Entry 6JCZ (electron microscopy, 3.35 A resolution); this record covers chains G and H of the 12 polymer chains in the assembly.

[Chain G (and H)]
Protein: Putative ketol-acid reductoisomerase 2
From: Saccharolobus solfataricus (strain ATCC 35092 / DSM 1617 / JCM 11322 / P2)
Notes: EC 1.1.1.86; chain H of this document is another copy of the same molecule, construct and numbering; everything in this record applies to it too
Reference sequence: Q97YJ9 (ILVC2_SACS2); residues 1-333 here = UniProt positions 1-333
Amino-acid sequence (333 residues; row label = number of the first residue in the row):
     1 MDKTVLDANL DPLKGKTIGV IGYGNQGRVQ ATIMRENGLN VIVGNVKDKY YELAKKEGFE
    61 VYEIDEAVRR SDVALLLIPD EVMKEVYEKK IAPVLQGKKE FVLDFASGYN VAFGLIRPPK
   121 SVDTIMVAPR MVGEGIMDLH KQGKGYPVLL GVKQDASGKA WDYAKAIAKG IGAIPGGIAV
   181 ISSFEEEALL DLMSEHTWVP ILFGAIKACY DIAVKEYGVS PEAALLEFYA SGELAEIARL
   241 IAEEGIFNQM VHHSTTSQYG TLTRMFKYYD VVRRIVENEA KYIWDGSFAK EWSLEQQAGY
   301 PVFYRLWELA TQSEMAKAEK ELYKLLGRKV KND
Not modelled in the structure: 1, 332-333 (chain H: 1-2, 332-333)
Bound ions: Mg2+: Asp191, Glu195 (together with cyclopropane-1,1-dicarboxylic acid)
Ligand contacts:
  - cyclopropane-1,1-dicarboxylic acid (9TY), molecule 1: Arg130, Asp191, Glu195
  - cyclopropane-1,1-dicarboxylic acid (9TY), molecule 2: Glu227, Ser254, Ser257
  - NADPH (NDP; NADPH dihydro-nicotinamide-adenine-dinucleotide phosphate): Gly22, Tyr23, Gly24, Asn25, Gln26, Asn45, Val46, Asp48, Tyr50, Leu77, Ile78, Pro79, Val82, Ala106, Met131, Val132

[Chain G / chain H interface]
Pairs across the interface (167; chain G residue first):
  Lys3(G) - Ser220(H)
  Thr4(G) - Leu325(H)
  Asp80(G) - Thr256(H)  hydrogen bond
  Glu81(G) - Ser254(H)
  Glu81(G) - Thr255(H)  hydrogen bond
  Glu81(G) - Thr256(H)  hydrogen bond (side chain-backbone)
  Arg130(G) - Leu226(H)
  Arg130(G) - Glu227(H)  salt bridge
  Val132(G) - Gly232(H)
  Val132(G) - Glu236(H)
  Pro147(G) - Leu226(H)  hydrophobic
  Leu149(G) - Ala223(H)  hydrophobic
  Ile178(G) - Leu322(H)  hydrophobic
  Ile178(G) - Leu326(H)  hydrophobic
  Val180(G) - Ala223(H)  hydrophobic
  Val180(G) - Leu226(H)  hydrophobic
  Ile181(G) - Ser220(H)  hydrogen bond (backbone-side chain)
  Glu186(G) - Gly218(H)
  Glu186(G) - Val219(H)
  Glu186(G) - Ser220(H)
  Leu190(G) - Glu227(H)
  Ser194(G) - Glu227(H)  hydrogen bond
  Glu195(G) - Ser257(H)
  Glu195(G) - Gly260(H)
  Glu195(G) - Thr261(H)
  His196(G) - Arg264(H)
  Thr197(G) - Cys209(H)  hydrogen bond
  Trp198(G) - Leu202(H)  hydrophobic
  Trp198(G) - Ala205(H)  hydrophobic
  Trp198(G) - Phe228(H)
  Trp198(G) - Leu234(H)  hydrophobic
  Val199(G) - Thr261(H)
  Pro200(G) - Thr261(H)
  Pro200(G) - Met265(H)  hydrophobic
  Ile201(G) - Ile201(H)  hydrophobic
  Leu202(G) - Trp198(H)  hydrophobic
  Phe203(G) - Ile241(H)  hydrophobic
  Phe203(G) - Gln249(H)
  Phe203(G) - Met250(H)  hydrophobic
  Phe203(G) - Met265(H)  hydrophobic
  Gly204(G) - Tyr269(H)
  Gly204(G) - Val272(H)
  Ala205(G) - Trp198(H)  hydrophobic
  Ala205(G) - Val272(H)  hydrophobic
  Lys207(G) - Phe266(H)
  Lys207(G) - Tyr269(H)
  Ala208(G) - Tyr269(H)  hydrophobic
  Ala208(G) - Arg273(H)
  Ala208(G) - Val276(H)
  Cys209(G) - Thr197(H)  hydrogen bond
  Cys209(G) - Val276(H)  hydrophobic
  Asp211(G) - Tyr269(H)  hydrogen bond
  Ile212(G) - Arg273(H)
  Ile212(G) - Glu277(H)
  Tyr217(G) - Lys281(H)
  Tyr217(G) - Trp284(H)  hydrophobic
  Gly218(G) - Glu186(H)
  Val219(G) - Glu186(H)
  Ser220(G) - Ile181(H)
  Ser220(G) - Glu186(H)
  Glu222(G) - Lys3(H)
  Ala223(G) - Leu149(H)  hydrophobic
  Ala223(G) - Val180(H)  hydrophobic
  Leu226(G) - Arg130(H)
  Leu226(G) - Pro147(H)  hydrophobic
  Leu226(G) - Val180(H)  hydrophobic
  Glu227(G) - Arg130(H)  salt bridge
  Glu227(G) - Leu190(H)
  Glu227(G) - Asp191(H)
  Glu227(G) - Ser194(H)  hydrogen bond
  Phe228(G) - Ser194(H)
  Phe228(G) - Trp198(H)
  Tyr229(G) - Ile241(H)  hydrophobic
  Tyr229(G) - Ile246(H)  hydrophobic
  Gly232(G) - Val132(H)
  Glu233(G) - Trp198(H)
  Leu234(G) - Trp198(H)  hydrophobic
  Leu234(G) - Ala238(H)
  Ala235(G) - Ala238(H)
  Glu236(G) - Val132(H)
  Ala238(G) - Leu234(H)
  Ala238(G) - Ala235(H)  hydrophobic
  Ile241(G) - Phe203(H)  hydrophobic
  Ile241(G) - Tyr229(H)  hydrophobic
  Ile241(G) - Tyr323(H)  hydrogen bond (backbone-side chain)
  Ala242(G) - Tyr323(H)  hydrogen bond (backbone-side chain)
  Ala242(G) - Arg328(H)  hydrogen bond (backbone-side chain)
  Glu243(G) - Arg328(H)  salt bridge
  Ile246(G) - Tyr229(H)  hydrophobic
  Ile246(G) - Glu319(H)
  Phe247(G) - Trp307(H)
  Phe247(G) - Ala310(H)
  Phe247(G) - Thr311(H)
  Phe247(G) - Met315(H)  hydrophobic
  Asn248(G) - Lys331(H)  hydrogen bond (side chain-backbone)
  Gln249(G) - Phe203(H)
  Met250(G) - Trp307(H)  hydrophobic
  Ser254(G) - Glu81(H)
  Thr255(G) - Glu81(H)  hydrogen bond
  Thr255(G) - Trp292(H)
  Thr255(G) - Phe303(H)
  Thr256(G) - Asp80(H)  hydrogen bond
  Thr256(G) - Glu81(H)  hydrogen bond
  Thr256(G) - Glu195(H)
  Thr256(G) - Trp292(H)  hydrogen bond
  Ser257(G) - Glu195(H)  hydrogen bond
  Gln258(G) - Phe303(H)
  Gln258(G) - Trp307(H)
  Tyr259(G) - Glu291(H)
  Tyr259(G) - Trp292(H)  hydrophobic
  Tyr259(G) - Glu295(H)
  Gly260(G) - Glu195(H)
  Thr261(G) - Glu195(H)
  Thr261(G) - Val199(H)
  Thr261(G) - Pro200(H)
  Leu262(G) - Leu306(H)
  Leu262(G) - Trp307(H)  hydrophobic
  Arg264(G) - His196(H)
  Arg264(G) - Glu279(H)  salt bridge
  Arg264(G) - Tyr282(H)
  Arg264(G) - Phe288(H)
  Arg264(G) - Glu291(H)  salt bridge
  Met265(G) - Pro200(H)
  Met265(G) - Phe203(H)  hydrophobic
  Phe266(G) - Lys207(H)
  Phe266(G) - Leu306(H)  hydrophobic
  Tyr268(G) - Ile275(H)
  Tyr268(G) - Glu279(H)  hydrogen bond
  Tyr269(G) - Gly204(H)
  Tyr269(G) - Lys207(H)
  Tyr269(G) - Ala208(H)  hydrophobic
  Tyr269(G) - Asp211(H)  hydrogen bond
  Val272(G) - Gly204(H)
  Arg273(G) - Ile212(H)
  Ile275(G) - Tyr268(H)  hydrophobic
  Val276(G) - Ala208(H)
  Val276(G) - Cys209(H)  hydrophobic
  Glu277(G) - Ile212(H)
  Glu279(G) - Arg264(H)  salt bridge
  Glu279(G) - Tyr268(H)  hydrogen bond
  Lys281(G) - Tyr217(H)
  Tyr282(G) - Arg264(H)
  Trp284(G) - Tyr217(H)  hydrophobic
  Phe288(G) - Arg264(H)
  Glu291(G) - Tyr259(H)
  Glu291(G) - Arg264(H)  salt bridge
  Trp292(G) - Thr255(H)
  Trp292(G) - Thr256(H)  hydrogen bond
  Trp292(G) - Tyr259(H)  hydrophobic
  Glu295(G) - Tyr259(H)
  Phe303(G) - Gln258(H)
  Leu306(G) - Leu262(H)
  Leu306(G) - Phe266(H)  hydrophobic
  Trp307(G) - Phe247(H)
  Trp307(G) - Met250(H)  hydrophobic
  Trp307(G) - Gln258(H)
  Met315(G) - Phe247(H)  hydrophobic
  Glu319(G) - Ile246(H)
  Tyr323(G) - Ile241(H)
  Tyr323(G) - Ala242(H)  hydrogen bond (side chain-backbone)
  Leu325(G) - Thr4(H)
  Leu325(G) - Ile178(H)
  Arg328(G) - Ala242(H)  hydrogen bond (side chain-backbone)
  Lys329(G) - Glu243(H)
  Lys329(G) - Glu244(H)
  Val330(G) - Glu244(H)
  Lys331(G) - Asn248(H)
Other interface residues (no listed pair), chain G (111 interface residues in all): Asp2, Leu6, Asp191, Leu192, Met193, Ala213, Ala224, Ser231, Glu244, Gly245, Thr263, Val271, Ala280, Leu309, Ala310, Thr311, Ala316, Leu322, Leu326
Other interface residues (no listed pair), chain H (107 interface residues in all): Leu6, Leu192, Met193, Ile206, Ala213, Glu222, Ala224, Ser231, Glu233, Gly245, Thr263, Ala280, Ala316

[In short]
Chain G and chain H form an interface of 111 and 107 residues respectively, with 24 hydrogen bonds and 7 salt
bridges. Among the polar pairs are Arg130(G)-Glu227(H), Glu243(G)-Arg328(H) and Arg264(G)-Glu279(H). Bound to
chain G: NADPH and cyclopropane-1,1-dicarboxylic acid.
Both chains are Putative ketol-acid reductoisomerase 2 (Saccharolobus solfataricus (strain ATCC 35092 / DSM
1617 / JCM 11322 / P2)). Entry 6JCZ (Cryo-EM Structure of Sulfolobus solfataricus ketol-acid reductoisomerase
(Sso-KARI) in complex with Mg2+, NADPH, and CPD at ...) was determined by electron microscopy together with
6JD2, 6JCV, 6JCW and 6JD1 from the same study.
